PDB entry 8PIN | X-ray diffraction, 3.19 A resolution | chains B and H of the 7 polymer chains in the assembly

[Chain B]
Name: D-3-phosphoglycerate dehydrogenase 2
Source organism: Saccharomyces cerevisiae
Notes: EC 1.1.1.95, 1.1.1.399
UniProt: P40510 (SER33_YEAST); residues 46-469 here = UniProt positions 46-469
Chain sequence (424 residues; row label = number of the first residue in the row):
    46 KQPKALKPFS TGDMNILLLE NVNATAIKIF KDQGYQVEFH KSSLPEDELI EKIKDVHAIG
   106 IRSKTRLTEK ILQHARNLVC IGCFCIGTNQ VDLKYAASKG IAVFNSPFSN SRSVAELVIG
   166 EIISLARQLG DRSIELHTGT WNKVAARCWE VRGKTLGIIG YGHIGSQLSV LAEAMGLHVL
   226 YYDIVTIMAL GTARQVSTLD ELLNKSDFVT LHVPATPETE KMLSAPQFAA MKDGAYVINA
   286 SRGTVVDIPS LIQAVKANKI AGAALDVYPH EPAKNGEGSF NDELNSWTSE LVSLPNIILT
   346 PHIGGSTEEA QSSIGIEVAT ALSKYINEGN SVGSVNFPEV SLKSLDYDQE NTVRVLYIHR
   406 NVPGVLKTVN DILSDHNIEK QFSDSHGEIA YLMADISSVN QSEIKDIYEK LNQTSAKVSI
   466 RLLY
Disordered / not traced: 101-102
Ligand contacts:
  - NAD (nicotinamide-adenine-dinucleotide): Ile-131, Pro-152, Phe-153, Asn-155, Val-159, Ile-204, Gly-205, Tyr-206, Gly-207, His-208, Ile-209, Gly-210, Tyr-227, Asp-228, Ile-229, Val-230, His-257, Val-258, Pro-259, Ala-260, Glu-263, Thr-264, Met-267, Ala-285, Ser-286, Arg-287, Asp-311, Val-312, His-347, Gly-349, Gly-350
  - hydrogenphosphate ion (PI), molecule 1: His-404, Asn-406, Val-407, Pro-408, Gly-409, Val-410, Leu-411
  - hydrogenphosphate ion (PI), molecule 2: Asn-422, Ile-423, Glu-424
Curated features (UniProtKB/Swiss-Prot):
  - active site: Arg-287, Glu-316, His-347 (Proton donor)
  - binding site (NAD(+)): His-208, Ile-209, Asp-228, Ala-285 to Arg-287, Asp-311, His-347 to Gly-350

[Chain H]
Name: Poli-ALA
Source organism: Saccharomyces cerevisiae
Chain sequence (8 residues; numbered 1 to 8; the number before each row is that of its first residue; X marks 8 residues of unknown identity (built as UNK)):
     1 XXXXXXXX

[Interface between chain B and chain H]
Chain B side of the interface, 7 residues: Trp-194, Lys-199, Asn-249, Asp-252, Ala-275, Lys-277, Asp-278

[In short]
No residue of chain B is in contact with chain H. Bound to chain B: hydrogenphosphate ion and NAD. UniProt
lists 3 active-site residues and 11 NAD+-binding residues on chain B.
Chain B is D-3-phosphoglycerate dehydrogenase 2 and chain H is Poli-ALA, both from Saccharomyces cerevisiae;
the structure, Crystal structure of Ser33, was determined by X-ray diffraction.
